PDB entry 7T3I | electron microscopy, 4.30 A resolution (low resolution: residue-level contacts below are approximate; hydrogen-bond / salt-bridge calls are withheld) | chains E and G of the 7 polymer chains in the assembly

[Chain E]
Protein: Rix7
Source organism: Chaetomium thermophilum
UniProt: G0RZG1 (G0RZG1_CHATD); numbering as in UniProt (aligned over 1-802)
Sequence (813 residues; each row starts with the number of its first residue):
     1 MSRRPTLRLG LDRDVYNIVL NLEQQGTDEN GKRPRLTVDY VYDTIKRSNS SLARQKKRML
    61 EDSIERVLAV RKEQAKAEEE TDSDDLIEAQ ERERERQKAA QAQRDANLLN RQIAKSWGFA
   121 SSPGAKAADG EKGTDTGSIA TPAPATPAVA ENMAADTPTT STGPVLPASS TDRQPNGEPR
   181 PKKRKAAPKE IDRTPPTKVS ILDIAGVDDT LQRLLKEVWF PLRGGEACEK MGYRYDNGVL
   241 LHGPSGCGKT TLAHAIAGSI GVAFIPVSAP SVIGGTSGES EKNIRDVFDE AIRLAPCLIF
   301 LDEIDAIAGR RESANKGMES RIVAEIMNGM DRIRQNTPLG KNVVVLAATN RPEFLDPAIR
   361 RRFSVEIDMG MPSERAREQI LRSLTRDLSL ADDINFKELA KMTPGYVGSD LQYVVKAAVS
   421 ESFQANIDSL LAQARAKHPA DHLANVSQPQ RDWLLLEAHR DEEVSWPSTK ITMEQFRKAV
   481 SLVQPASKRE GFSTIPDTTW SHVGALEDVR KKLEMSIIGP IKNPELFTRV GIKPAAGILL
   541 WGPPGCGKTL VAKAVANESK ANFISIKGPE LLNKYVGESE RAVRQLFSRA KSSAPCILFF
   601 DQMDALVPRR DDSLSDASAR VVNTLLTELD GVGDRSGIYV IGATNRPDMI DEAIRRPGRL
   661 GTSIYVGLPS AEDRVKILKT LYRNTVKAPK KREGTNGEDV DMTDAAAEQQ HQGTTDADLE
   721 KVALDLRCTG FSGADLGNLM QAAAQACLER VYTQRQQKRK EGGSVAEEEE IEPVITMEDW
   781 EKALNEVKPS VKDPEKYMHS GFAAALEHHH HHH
Not modelled in the structure: 1-191, 690-709, 762-766, 791-813
Construct notes: conflict Gln602 (Glu in G0RZG1); expression tag (803-813)
Small-molecule neighbours:
  - ATP (adenosine-5'-triphosphate), molecule 1: Met327, Arg334, Arg361, Arg362
  - ATP, molecule 2: Asp630, Arg656, Arg659

[Chain G]
Protein: substrate peptide
Source organism: Escherichia coli
Sequence (27 residues; numbered 1 to 27; the number before each row is that of its first residue; X marks 27 residues of unknown identity (built as UNK)):
     1 XXXXXXXXXX XXXXXXXXXX XXXXXXX

[Interface between chain E and chain G]
Chain E residues in contact with chain G, 7 residues: Gly275, Thr276, Ser277, Lys316, Lys574, Tyr575, Val576

[In short]
Chain E and chain G make no direct contact in this assembly. Bound to chain E: ATP.
Here chain E is Rix7 (Chaetomium thermophilum) and chain G is substrate peptide (Escherichia coli). Entry 7T3I
(CryoEM structure of the Rix7 D2 Walker B mutant) was determined by electron microscopy (same publication as
7SWL and 7T0V).
